PDB entry 6VVT | X-ray diffraction, 2.90 A resolution | chains D and E of the 9 polymer chains in the assembly

# Chain D
Name: DNA-directed RNA polymerase subunit beta'
Source organism: Mycolicibacterium smegmatis (strain ATCC 700084 / mc(2)155)
Notes: EC 2.7.7.6
UniProtKB: A0QS66 (RPOC_MYCS2); residues 1-1317 here = UniProt positions 1-1317
Amino-acid sequence (1317 residues; row label = number of the first residue in the row):
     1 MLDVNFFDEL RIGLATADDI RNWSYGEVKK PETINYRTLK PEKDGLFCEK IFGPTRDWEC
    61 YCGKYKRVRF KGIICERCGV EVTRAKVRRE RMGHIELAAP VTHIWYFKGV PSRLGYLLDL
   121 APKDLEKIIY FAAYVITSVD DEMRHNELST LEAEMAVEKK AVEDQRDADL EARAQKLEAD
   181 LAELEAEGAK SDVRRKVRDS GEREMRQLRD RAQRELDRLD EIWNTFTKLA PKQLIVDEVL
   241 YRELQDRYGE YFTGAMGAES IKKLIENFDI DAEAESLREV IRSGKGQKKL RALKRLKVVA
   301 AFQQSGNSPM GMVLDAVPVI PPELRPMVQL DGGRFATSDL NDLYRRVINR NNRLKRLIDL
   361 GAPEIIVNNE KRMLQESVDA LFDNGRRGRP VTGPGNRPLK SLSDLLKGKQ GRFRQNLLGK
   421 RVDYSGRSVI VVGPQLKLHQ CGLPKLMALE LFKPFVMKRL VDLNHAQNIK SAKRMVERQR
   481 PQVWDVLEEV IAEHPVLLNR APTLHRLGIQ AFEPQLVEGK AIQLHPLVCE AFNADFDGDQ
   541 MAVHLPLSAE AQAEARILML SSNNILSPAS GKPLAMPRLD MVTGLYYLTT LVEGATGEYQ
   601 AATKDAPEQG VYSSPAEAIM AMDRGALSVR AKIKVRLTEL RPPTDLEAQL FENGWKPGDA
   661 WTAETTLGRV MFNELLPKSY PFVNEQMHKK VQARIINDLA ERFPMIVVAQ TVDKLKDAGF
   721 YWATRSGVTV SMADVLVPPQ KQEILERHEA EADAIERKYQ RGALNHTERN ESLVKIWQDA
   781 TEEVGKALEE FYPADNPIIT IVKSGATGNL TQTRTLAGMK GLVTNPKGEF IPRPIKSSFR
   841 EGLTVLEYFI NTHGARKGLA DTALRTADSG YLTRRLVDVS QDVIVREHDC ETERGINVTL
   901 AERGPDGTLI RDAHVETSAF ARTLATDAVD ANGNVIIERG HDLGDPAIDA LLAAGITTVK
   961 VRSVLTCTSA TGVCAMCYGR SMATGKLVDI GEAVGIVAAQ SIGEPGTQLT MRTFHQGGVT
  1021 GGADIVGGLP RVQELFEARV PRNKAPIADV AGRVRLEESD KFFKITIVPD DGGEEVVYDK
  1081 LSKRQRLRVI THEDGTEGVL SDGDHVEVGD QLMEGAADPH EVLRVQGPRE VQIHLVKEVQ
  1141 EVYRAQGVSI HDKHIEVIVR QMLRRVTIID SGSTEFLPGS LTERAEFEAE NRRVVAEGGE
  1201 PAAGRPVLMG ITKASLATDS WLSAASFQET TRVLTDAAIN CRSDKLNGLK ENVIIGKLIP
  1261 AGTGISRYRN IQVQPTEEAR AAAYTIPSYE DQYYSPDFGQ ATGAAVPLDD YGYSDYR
Unresolved in the structure: 1-2, 808-837, 905-910, 1011-1026, 1091-1097, 1172-1181, 1190-1201, 1284-1317
Bound ions: Zn2+ site 1: Cys60, Cys62, Cys75, Cys78; Zn2+ site 2: Cys890, Cys967, Cys974, Cys977
Swiss-Prot annotation at these positions:
  - binding site (Zn(2+)): Cys60, Cys62, Cys75, Cys78, Cys890, Cys967, Cys974, Cys977
  - binding site (Mg(2+)): Asp535, Asp537, Asp539

# Chain E
Name: DNA-directed RNA polymerase subunit omega
Source organism: Mycolicibacterium smegmatis (strain ATCC 700084 / mc(2)155)
Notes: EC 2.7.7.6
UniProtKB: A0QWT1 (RPOZ_MYCS2); numbering as in UniProt (aligned over 1-107)
Amino-acid sequence (107 residues; row label = number of the first residue in the row):
     1 MSTPHADAQL NAADDLGIDS SAASAYDTPL GITNPPIDEL LSRASSKYAL VIYAAKRARQ
    61 INDYYNQLGD GILEYVGPLV EPGLQEKPLS IALREIHGDL LEHTEGE
Unresolved in the structure: 1-24, 107

# Chain D / chain E interface
Pairs across the interface - 84 pairs, chain D then chain E:
  His439(D) - Leu30(E)  hydrogen bond (side chain-backbone)
  Glu489(D) - Gln85(E)
  Glu489(D) - Lys87(E)  hydrogen bond (backbone-side chain)
  Val490(D) - Lys87(E)  hydrogen bond (backbone-side chain)
  Ala492(D) - Lys87(E)  hydrogen bond (backbone-side chain)
  Glu493(D) - Gly31(E)
  Glu493(D) - Ile32(E)
  Glu493(D) - Glu86(E)
  Glu493(D) - Lys87(E)
  Glu493(D) - Ser90(E)  hydrogen bond
  Glu513(D) - Leu30(E)
  Glu513(D) - Gly31(E)
  Glu513(D) - Ile32(E)  hydrogen bond (side chain-backbone)
  Ala549(D) - Ala55(E)
  Ala549(D) - Arg59(E)
  Glu550(D) - Val51(E)
  Glu550(D) - Ala55(E)
  Glu550(D) - Arg59(E)  salt bridge
  Ala553(D) - Val51(E)  hydrophobic
  Glu554(D) - Val51(E)
  Arg556(D) - Ile32(E)  hydrogen bond (side chain-backbone)
  Arg556(D) - Asn34(E)
  Arg556(D) - Leu89(E)
  Arg556(D) - Ser90(E)
  Arg556(D) - Leu93(E)
  Ile557(D) - Lys47(E)
  Ile557(D) - Leu50(E)  hydrophobic
  Ile557(D) - Val51(E)  hydrophobic
  Leu558(D) - Lys47(E)
  Leu558(D) - Tyr48(E)  hydrophobic
  Leu558(D) - Val51(E)  hydrophobic
  Leu560(D) - Ile32(E)  hydrophobic
  Asn563(D) - Ile37(E)
  Pro704(D) - Asp38(E)
  Met705(D) - Asp38(E)
  Ile706(D) - Tyr26(E)  hydrophobic
  Ile706(D) - Thr33(E)
  Ile706(D) - Pro36(E)  hydrophobic
  Val707(D) - Ala25(E)
  Val707(D) - Tyr26(E)  hydrophobic
  Gln710(D) - Tyr26(E)  hydrogen bond (side chain-backbone)
  Gln710(D) - Asp27(E)
  Gln710(D) - Thr28(E)
  Lys714(D) - Asp27(E)  salt bridge
  Thr984(D) - Lys47(E)
  Asp989(D) - Ser46(E)
  Asp989(D) - Lys47(E)
  Asp989(D) - Tyr48(E)
  Gly991(D) - Tyr48(E)
  Glu992(D) - Lys47(E)  salt bridge
  Glu992(D) - Tyr48(E)  hydrogen bond
  Gly1262(D) - Tyr48(E)
  Thr1263(D) - Tyr48(E)
  Thr1263(D) - Val51(E)
  Arg1267(D) - Glu105(E)
  Arg1267(D) - Gly106(E)  hydrogen bond (backbone-backbone)
  Tyr1268(D) - Ser45(E)
  Tyr1268(D) - Ser46(E)  hydrogen bond
  Tyr1268(D) - Tyr48(E)  hydrophobic
  Tyr1268(D) - Ala49(E)  hydrophobic
  Tyr1268(D) - Ile52(E)
  Arg1269(D) - Lys56(E)  hydrogen bond (backbone-side chain)
  Asn1270(D) - Lys56(E)
  Ile1271(D) - Ala49(E)  hydrophobic
  Ile1271(D) - Lys56(E)  hydrogen bond (backbone-side chain)
  Ile1271(D) - His103(E)
  Ile1271(D) - Thr104(E)
  Gln1272(D) - His103(E)
  Gln1272(D) - Thr104(E)
  Val1273(D) - Tyr53(E)
  Val1273(D) - Arg57(E)
  Val1273(D) - Gln60(E)  hydrogen bond (backbone-side chain)
  Val1273(D) - Leu101(E)  hydrophobic
  Gln1274(D) - Leu101(E)
  Gln1274(D) - Glu102(E)
  Pro1275(D) - Val76(E)  hydrophobic
  Pro1275(D) - Leu79(E)  hydrophobic
  Pro1275(D) - Leu100(E)
  Pro1275(D) - Leu101(E)  hydrophobic
  Thr1276(D) - Leu100(E)  hydrogen bond (side chain-backbone)
  Thr1276(D) - Leu101(E)
  Thr1276(D) - Glu102(E)
  Ala1279(D) - Leu79(E)  hydrophobic
  Ala1279(D) - Leu100(E)
Other interface residues (no listed pair), chain D (46 interface residues in all): Ile491, His494, Arg506, Ser548, Gln552, Lys986, Ser1266, Ala1283
Other interface residues (no listed pair), chain E (43 interface residues in all): Ala58, Asp99

# Overview
46 residues of chain D face 43 of chain E across their interface, with 15 hydrogen bonds and 3 salt bridges.
Polar pairs include Glu550(D)-Arg59(E), Lys714(D)-Asp27(E) and Glu992(D)-Lys47(E). Curated annotation
(UniProt) lists 8 Zn2+-binding residues and 3 Mg2+-binding residues on chain D.
Here chain D is DNA-directed RNA polymerase subunit beta' and chain E is DNA-directed RNA polymerase subunit
omega, both from Mycolicibacterium smegmatis (strain ATCC 700084 / mc(2)155). Entry 6VVT (Crystal structure of
a Mycobacterium smegmatis transcription initiation complex with Rifampicin-resistant RNA polymerase and
antibiotic Sorangicin) was determined by X-ray diffraction together with 6VVS, 6VVV, 6VVX, 6VVY, 6VVZ and 6VW0
from the same study.
